PDB entry 8Z96 | X-ray diffraction, 3.36 A resolution | chains A and B of the 4 polymer chains in the assembly

== Chain A ==
Molecule: Piwi domain-containing protein
Source organism: Thermoflavifilum thermophilum
UniProt: A0A1I7NFD7 (A0A1I7NFD7_9BACT); residues 1-507 here = UniProt positions 1-507
Sequence (507 residues; each row starts with the number of its first residue):
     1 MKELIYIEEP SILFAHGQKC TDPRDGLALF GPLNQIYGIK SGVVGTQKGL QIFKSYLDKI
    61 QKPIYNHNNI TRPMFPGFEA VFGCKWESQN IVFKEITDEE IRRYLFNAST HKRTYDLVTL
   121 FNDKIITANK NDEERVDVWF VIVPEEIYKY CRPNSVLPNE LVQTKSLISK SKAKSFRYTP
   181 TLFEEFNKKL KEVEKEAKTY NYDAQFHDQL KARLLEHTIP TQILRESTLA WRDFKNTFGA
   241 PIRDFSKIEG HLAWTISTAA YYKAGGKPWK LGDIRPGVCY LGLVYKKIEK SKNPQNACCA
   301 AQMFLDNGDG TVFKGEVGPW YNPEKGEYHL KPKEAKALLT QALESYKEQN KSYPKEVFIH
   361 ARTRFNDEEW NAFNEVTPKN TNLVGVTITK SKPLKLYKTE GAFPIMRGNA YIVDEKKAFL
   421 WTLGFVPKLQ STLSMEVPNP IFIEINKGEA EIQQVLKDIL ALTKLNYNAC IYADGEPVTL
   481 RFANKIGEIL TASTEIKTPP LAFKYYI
Not modelled in the structure: 170-202
Reported in the primary citation:
  - binding site for the 21-nt DNA strand: Arg72, Asn484
  - binding site for the 21-nt DNA strand: Tyr148, His207, Thr228, Leu252, Thr255, Asn439, Asp474, Glu476, Arg481

== Chain B ==
Molecule: TIR domain-containing protein
Source organism: Thermoflavifilum thermophilum
UniProt: A0A1I7NFG5 (A0A1I7NFG5_9BACT); residues 1-421 here = UniProt positions 1-421
Sequence (421 residues; row label = number of the first residue in the row):
     1 MRNKIFISHA TPEDDDFTRW LSLKLIGLGY EVWCDILFLD KGVDFWSTIE KEIRENTCKF
    61 LIVSSTAGNK REGVLKELAV ATKVKKHLQD DMFIIPLAID ENLSYDDINI EIVRLNAIDF
   121 KKSWAKGLQD LLDAFEKQNV PKKPPDHSKS NLLYQQIFLH DKQAIEKEET YDSNWFPIIS
   181 FPNELRFHRY DWRLPKQFDV RTLAFPAIRY KEYLCTFAWE YDFIHQLPKT ETYNGQESIR
   241 ISTSDILSGR YDTDFIRNYE CQRLIVQLIN KAFELRMKDK NVREYQMSKT FAYWIEKGKL
   301 EKDKFEKIKL VGKQKNKYWH FGISAAGKLY PSPVLMVSSH IIFTMDGINL IKSKSIQHSS
   361 RRKQGKNWWN DKWREKLLAF IRFLSDDQNA IYLNVGSEEK ILISNKPLKF FGKMSYVTPS
   421 E
Not modelled in the structure: 420-421
Reported in the primary citation:
  - binding site for the 21-nt DNA strand: Tyr285, His358
  - conformationally variable residues (helix shift, loop rearrangement): Asn281 to Glu296, Leu350 to Asn370

== Chain A / chain B interface ==
Contacting residue pairs (99):
  Met1(A) with Thr170(B); Lys409(B); Phe411(B), hydrophobic
  Lys2(A) with Lys409(B), hydrogen bond (backbone-backbone); Phe410(B); Phe411(B), hydrogen bond (backbone-backbone)
  Glu3(A) with Phe411(B)
  Leu4(A) with Tyr171(B), hydrophobic; Phe410(B), hydrophobic; Phe411(B), hydrogen bond (backbone-backbone); Gly412(B)
  Tyr6(A) with Ala164(B)
  His16(A) with His147(B)
  Gln18(A) with Ser148(B); Asn151(B), hydrogen bond
  Lys19(A) with Asn151(B); Gln155(B)
  Asp25(A) with Tyr154(B), hydrogen bond
  Ala28(A) with Trp20(B); Lys24(B)
  Leu29(A) with Leu23(B), hydrophobic; Lys24(B); Tyr154(B), hydrophobic
  Phe30(A) with Asn151(B)
  Gln61(A) with Ser123(B), hydrogen bond (backbone-side chain)
  Lys62(A) with Lys121(B); Lys122(B)
  Pro63(A) with Trp124(B)
  Tyr65(A) with Asp16(B); Trp124(B)
  Asn69(A) with Asp16(B)
  Met74(A) with Trp124(B), hydrophobic
  Pro76(A) with Trp20(B); Trp124(B)
  Glu79(A) with Ala125(B)
  Ala80(A) with Trp20(B), hydrophobic; Lys24(B), hydrogen bond (backbone-side chain); Ala125(B)
  Pro393(A) with Trp175(B), hydrophobic
  Leu394(A) with Ser173(B); Asn174(B); Trp175(B); Phe410(B), hydrophobic
  Lys395(A) with Ser173(B); Asn174(B), hydrogen bond (backbone-side chain); Ser338(B), hydrogen bond
  Leu396(A) with Tyr171(B), hydrophobic; Asp172(B); Ser173(B); Phe410(B), hydrophobic
  Tyr397(A) with Tyr171(B); Asp172(B), hydrogen bond (backbone-backbone); Asn174(B); Ser339(B); Asn370(B); Trp373(B); Arg374(B); Leu377(B), hydrophobic
  Lys398(A) with Glu169(B), salt bridge; Tyr171(B); Asn370(B), hydrogen bond (backbone-side chain); Arg374(B); Tyr416(B)
  Thr399(A) with Thr170(B), hydrogen bond (side chain-backbone); Tyr171(B); Arg374(B), hydrogen bond (backbone-side chain)
  Glu400(A) with Glu169(B)
  Gly401(A) with Asn370(B); Asp371(B), hydrogen bond (backbone-backbone)
  Ala402(A) with Trp369(B); Asn370(B), hydrogen bond (backbone-backbone); Asp371(B), hydrogen bond (backbone-backbone)
  Phe403(A) with Asn370(B); Tyr416(B), hydrogen bond (backbone-side chain); Pro419(B), hydrophobic
  Pro404(A) with Asn370(B); Tyr416(B), hydrogen bond (backbone-side chain)
  Ile405(A) with Tyr171(B), hydrophobic; Tyr416(B)
  Met406(A) with Tyr416(B), hydrophobic
  Asn409(A) with Tyr171(B), hydrogen bond
  Tyr411(A) with Phe410(B), hydrophobic
  Val413(A) with Pro331(B), hydrophobic
  Asp414(A) with Tyr330(B), hydrogen bond
  Lys417(A) with Tyr330(B)
  Phe419(A) with Trp175(B), hydrophobic
  Phe425(A) with Tyr416(B), hydrophobic
  Pro427(A) with Lys162(B); Gln163(B); Ala164(B)
  Lys428(A) with Tyr154(B); Leu159(B)
  Gln430(A) with Lys162(B); Pro419(B)
  Glu436(A) with Arg361(B), salt bridge; Trp373(B)
  Val437(A) with Asn370(B); Trp373(B), hydrophobic
  Phe442(A) with Lys328(B)
Other interface residues (no listed pair), chain A (52 interface residues in all): Cys20, Asp22, Lys392, Met435
Other interface residues (no listed pair), chain B (51 interface residues in all): Glu101, Ser150, Met336, Lys413, Met414, Ser415, Val417, Thr418

== In short ==
The interface between chain A and chain B involves 52 residues on one side and 51 on the other; the contacts
include 20 hydrogen bonds and 2 salt bridges. Among the polar pairs are Lys398(A)-Glu169(B),
Glu436(A)-Arg361(B) and Gln18(A)-Asn151(B). The paper reports a binding site for the 21-nt DNA strand at
Arg72(A), Asn484(A) and Tyr285(B) among others; conformational variability at Asn281(B) and Leu350(B).
Chain A is Piwi domain-containing protein and chain B is TIR domain-containing protein, both from
Thermoflavifilum thermophilum; the structure, Crystal structure of CrtAgo/TIR-APAZ in complex with guide DNA
and 21-nt target DNA, was determined by X-ray diffraction (same publication as 8Z8Y, 8Z92, 9L9W and 9L9X).
